PDB entry 1T39 | X-ray diffraction, 3.30 A resolution | chains C and A of the 3 polymer chains in the assembly

Chain C:
Molecule: 13-nt DNA strand
Sequence (13 nucleotides; each row starts with the number of its first residue):
     1 GCCATGXCTAGTA
Modified residues: E1X (phosphoric acid mono-[5-(1-ethyl-2,6-dioxo-1,2,3,6-tetrahydro-purin-9-yl)-3-hydroxy-tetrahydro-furan-2-ylmethyl]ester) at position 7

Chain A:
Name: Methylated-DNA--protein-cysteine methyltransferase
Source organism: Homo sapiens
Notes: EC 2.1.1.63
UniProt: P16455 (MGMT_HUMAN); residue numbers follow UniProt; this construct covers 1-176
Amino-acid sequence (188 residues; row label = number of the first residue in the row; numbers below 1 keep their minus sign (Met-11 is residue -11)):
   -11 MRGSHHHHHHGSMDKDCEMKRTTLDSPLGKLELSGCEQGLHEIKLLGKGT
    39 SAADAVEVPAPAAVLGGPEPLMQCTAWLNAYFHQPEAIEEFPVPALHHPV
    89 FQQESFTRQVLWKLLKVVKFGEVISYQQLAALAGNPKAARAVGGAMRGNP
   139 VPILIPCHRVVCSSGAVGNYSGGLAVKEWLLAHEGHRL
Not modelled in the structure: -11 to 4, 36-55, 176
Construct notes: expression tag (-11 to 0)
Curated features (UniProtKB/Swiss-Prot):
  - active site: Cys145 (Nucleophile)
  - binding site (Zn(2+)): Cys5, Cys24, His29, His85
  - binding site (DNA): Thr95, Tyr114, Gln115, Asn123, Arg128, Ser151
  - modified residue: Ser14 (Phosphoserine)

How chain C and chain A interact:
Residue-residue contacts (19; chain C residue first):
  DG6(C) - Arg128(A)  hydrogen bond to the base
  DG6(C) - Arg135(A)  sugar contact
  E1X_7(C) - Tyr114(A)  base contact
  E1X_7(C) - Met134(A)  base contact
  E1X_7(C) - Arg135(A)  salt bridge to the phosphate
  E1X_7(C) - Cys145(A)  covalent bond
  E1X_7(C) - Val148(A)  base contact
  E1X_7(C) - Asn157(A)  base contact
  E1X_7(C) - Tyr158(A)  base contact
  E1X_7(C) - Ser159(A)  base contact
  E1X_7(C) - Lys165(A)  base contact
  DC8(C) - Tyr114(A)  sugar contact
  DC8(C) - Ala127(A)  phosphate contact
  DC8(C) - Arg128(A)  base contact
  DT9(C) - Ser113(A)  hydrogen bond to the phosphate
  DT9(C) - Tyr114(A)  hydrogen bond to the phosphate
  DT9(C) - Gln115(A)  hydrogen bond to the phosphate
  DT9(C) - Cys150(A)  phosphate contact
  DT9(C) - Ser151(A)  hydrogen bond to the phosphate
Interface residues without a listed pair, chain C (5 interface residues in all): DA10
Interface residues without a listed pair, chain A (20 interface residues in all): Ala129, Gly131, His146, Val149, Ser152

Summary:
The interface between chain C and chain A involves 5 residues on one side and 20 on the other; the contacts
include 1 covalent bond, 5 hydrogen bonds and 1 salt bridge. Polar pairs include DG6(C)-Arg128(A),
DT9(C)-Ser113(A) and DT9(C)-Tyr114(A).
Chain C is a 13-nt DNA strand and chain A is Methylated-DNA--protein-cysteine methyltransferase (Homo
sapiens); the structure, Human O6-alkylguanine-DNA alkyltransferase covalently crosslinked to DNA, was
determined by X-ray diffraction, deposited together with 1T38.
